1MOZ - chain A; structure by X-ray diffraction, 3.17 A resolution.

[Chain A]
Name: ADP-ribosylation factor-like protein 1
Source organism: Saccharomyces cerevisiae
UniProt: P38116 (ARL1_YEAST); residues 1-183 here = UniProt positions 1-183
Amino-acid sequence (183 residues; row label = number of the first residue in the row):
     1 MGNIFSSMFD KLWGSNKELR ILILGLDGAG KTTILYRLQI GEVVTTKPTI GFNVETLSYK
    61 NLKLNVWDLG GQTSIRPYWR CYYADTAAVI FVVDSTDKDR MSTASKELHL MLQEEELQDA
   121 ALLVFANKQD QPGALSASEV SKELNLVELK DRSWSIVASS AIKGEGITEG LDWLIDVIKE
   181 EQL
Disordered / not traced: 1, 71-74
Ligand contacts: GDP (guanosine-5'-diphosphate): Leu-26, Asp-27, Gly-28, Ala-29, Gly-30, Lys-31, Thr-32, Thr-33, Asp-68, Asn-127, Lys-128, Asp-130, Gln-131, Ser-159, Ser-160, Ala-161, Ile-162
UniProt features mapped onto this chain:
  - binding site (GTP): Gly-25 to Thr-32, Asp-68 to Gln-72, Asn-127 to Asp-130
  - lipidation: Gly-2 (N-myristoyl glycine)

[Overview]
Bound to chain A: GDP. Curated annotation (UniProt) lists 17 GTP-binding residues.
Chain A is ADP-ribosylation factor-like protein 1 (Saccharomyces cerevisiae); the structure, ADP-ribosylation
factor-like 1 (ARL1) from Saccharomyces cerevisiae, was determined by X-ray diffraction, deposited together
with 1MR3.
